1CEG - chain A; structure by X-ray diffraction, 1.80 A resolution.

Chain A:
Molecule: D-alanyl-D-alanine carboxypeptidase transpeptidase
Source organism: Streptomyces sp
Notes: EC 3.4.16.4
Reference sequence: P15555 (DAC_STRSR); residues 1-349 here correspond to UniProt positions 32-380 (UniProt number = residue number + 31)
Chain sequence (349 residues; each row starts with the number of its first residue):
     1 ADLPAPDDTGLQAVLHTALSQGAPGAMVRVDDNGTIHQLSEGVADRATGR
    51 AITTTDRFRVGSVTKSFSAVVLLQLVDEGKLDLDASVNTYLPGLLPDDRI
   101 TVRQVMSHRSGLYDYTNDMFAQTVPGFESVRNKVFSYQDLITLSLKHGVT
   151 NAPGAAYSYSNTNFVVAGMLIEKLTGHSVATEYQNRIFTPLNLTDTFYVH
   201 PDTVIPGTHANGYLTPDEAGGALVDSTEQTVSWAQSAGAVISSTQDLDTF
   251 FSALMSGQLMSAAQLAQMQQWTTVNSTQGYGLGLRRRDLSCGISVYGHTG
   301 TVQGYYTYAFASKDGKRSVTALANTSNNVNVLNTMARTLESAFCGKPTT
Unresolved in the structure: 348-349
UniProt features mapped onto this chain:
  - active site: Ser62 (Acyl-ester intermediate)
  - binding site (substrate): Phe120 to Thr123, Tyr159 to Asn161, Arg285, Thr299 to Thr301, Ser326, Asn327
Disulfide bonds: Cys291-Cys344
Covalent attachments: cephalothin group (CEP) linked to Ser62
Ligand contacts: cephalothin group (CEP): Gly61, Lys65, Thr116, Phe120, Tyr159, Asn161, Trp233, Arg285, Thr299, Gly300, Thr301

In short:
Covalently linked cephalothin group: at Ser62. UniProt lists active-site residue Ser62 and 13
substrate-binding residues.
Chain A is D-alanyl-D-alanine carboxypeptidase transpeptidase (Streptomyces sp); the structure, Cephalothin
complexed with dd-peptidase, was determined by X-ray diffraction (same publication as 1CEF).
